Entry 5VHM (electron microscopy, 8.30 A resolution (very low resolution: no residue pairs are listed; an interface is given only as per-side residue counts)); this record covers chains A and F of the 8 polymer chains in the assembly.

== Chain A ==
Name: 26S proteasome regulatory subunit 7
Organism: Homo sapiens
UniProtKB: P35998 (PRS7_HUMAN); numbering as in UniProt (aligned over 159-424)
Amino-acid sequence (266 residues; row label = number of the first residue in the row):
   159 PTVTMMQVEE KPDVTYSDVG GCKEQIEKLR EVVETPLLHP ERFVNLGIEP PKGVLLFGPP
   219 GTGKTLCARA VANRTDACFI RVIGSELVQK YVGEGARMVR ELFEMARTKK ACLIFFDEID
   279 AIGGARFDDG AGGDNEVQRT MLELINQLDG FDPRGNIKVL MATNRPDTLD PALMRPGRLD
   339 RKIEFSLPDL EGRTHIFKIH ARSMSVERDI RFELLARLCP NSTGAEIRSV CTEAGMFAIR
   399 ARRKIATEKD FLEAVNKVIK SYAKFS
Unresolved in the structure: 283-290
Swiss-Prot annotation at these positions:
  - binding site (ATP): Gly216 to Thr223
  - modified residue: Lys422 (N6-acetyllysine)

== Chain F ==
Name: 26S proteasome regulatory subunit 6A
Organism: Homo sapiens
UniProtKB: P17980 (PRS6A_HUMAN); residues 166-432 here = UniProt positions 166-432
Amino-acid sequence (267 residues; numbered 166 to 432; the number before each row is that of its first residue):
   166 TEYDSRVKAM EVDERPTEQY SDIGGLDKQI QELVEAIVLP MNHKEKFENL GIQPPKGVLM
   226 YGPPGTGKTL LARACAAQTK ATFLKLAGPQ LVQMFIGDGA KLVRDAFALA KEKAPSIIFI
   286 DELDAIGTKR FDSEKAGDRE VQRTMLELLN QLDGFQPNTQ VKVIAATNRV DILDPALLRS
   346 GRLDRKIEFP MPNEEARARI MQIHSRKMNV SPDVNYEELA RCTDDFNGAQ CKAVCVEAGM
   406 IALRRGATEL THEDYMEGIL EVQAKKK
Unresolved in the structure: 166-190, 208-217, 259-261, 295-300, 429-432
Swiss-Prot annotation at these positions:
  - binding site (ATP): Gly227 to Thr234
  - modified residue: Ser376 (Phosphoserine)

== Chain A / chain F interface ==
At this resolution (8 A) residue pairs are not listed: 9 residues of chain A and 8 of chain F lie at the interface.

== In short ==
9 residues of chain A face 8 of chain F across their interface. From UniProt: 8 ATP-binding residues on chain
A; 8 ATP-binding residues on chain F.
Here chain A is 26S proteasome regulatory subunit 7 and chain F is 26S proteasome regulatory subunit 6A, both
from Homo sapiens. Entry 5VHM (Conformational Landscape of the p28-Bound Human Proteasome Regulatory Particle)
was determined by electron microscopy together with 5VGZ, 5VHF, 5VHH, 5VHI, 5VHJ, 5VHN and 5 further entries
from the same study.
